PDB entry 5KFD | X-ray diffraction, 1.65 A resolution | chains A and T of the 3 polymer chains in the assembly

# Chain A
Name: DNA polymerase eta
Source organism: Homo sapiens
Notes: EC 2.7.7.7
UniProt: Q9Y253 (POLH_HUMAN); numbering as in UniProt (aligned over 1-432)
Amino-acid sequence (435 residues; each row starts with the number of its first residue; numbers below 1 keep their minus sign (Gly-2 is residue -2)):
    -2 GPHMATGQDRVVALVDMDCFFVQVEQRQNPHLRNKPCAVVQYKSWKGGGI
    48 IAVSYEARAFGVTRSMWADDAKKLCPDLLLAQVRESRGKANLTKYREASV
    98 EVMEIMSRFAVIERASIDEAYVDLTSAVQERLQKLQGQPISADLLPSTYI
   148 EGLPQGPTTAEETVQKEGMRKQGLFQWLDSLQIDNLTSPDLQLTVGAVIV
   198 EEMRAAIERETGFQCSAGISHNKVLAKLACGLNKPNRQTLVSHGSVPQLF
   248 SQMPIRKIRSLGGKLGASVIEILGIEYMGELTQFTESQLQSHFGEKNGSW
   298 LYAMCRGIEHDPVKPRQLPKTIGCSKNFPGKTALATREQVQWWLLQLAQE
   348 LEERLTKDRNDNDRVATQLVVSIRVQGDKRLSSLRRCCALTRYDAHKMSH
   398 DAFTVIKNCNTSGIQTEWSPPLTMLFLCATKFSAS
Not modelled in the structure: 155-159
Construct notes: expression tag (-2 to 0)
Curated features (UniProtKB/Swiss-Prot):
  - binding site (Mg(2+)): Asp13, Met14, Asp115, Glu116
  - binding site (Mn(2+)): Asp13, Met14, Asp115, Glu116
  - binding site (a 2'-deoxyribonucleoside 5'-triphosphate): Arg61
  - natural variant: Val37 (deletion: In XPV), Leu75 (deletion: In XPV), Arg93 (R93P: In XPV), Arg111 (R111H: In XPV), Thr122 (T122P: In XPV), Gly153 (G153D: In a breast cancer sample), Thr191 (T191P: In XPV), Gly263 (G263V: In XPV), Val266 (V266D: In XPV), Gly295 (G295R: In XPV), Arg361 (R361S: In XPV)
  - mutagenesis: Tyr52 (Y52A/F: Reduces DNA polymerase activity; Y52E: Reduces DNA polymerase activity. Increases fidelity of replication and reduces translesion bypass), Arg61 (R61A: Reduces enzymatic activity by two-thirds), Ser62 (S62G: Increased DNA polymerase activity and translesion bypass compared to wild-type), Ala68 (A68S/V: Severe reduction in thymine dimer translesion bypass), Asn324 to Pro326 (Reduces binding to chromatin and to monoubiquitinated PCNA. Abolishes binding to monoubiquitinated PCNA; when associated with 705-E--H-713 Del)
Ion coordination: Mn2+ site 1: Asp13, Asp115, Glu116 (together with 2'-deoxyadenosine 5'-triphosphate) (shared with 1 residue of chain P); Ca2+: Asp13, Met14, Asp115 (together with 2'-deoxyadenosine 5'-triphosphate); Mn2+ site 2: Asp13, Met14, Asp115 (together with 2'-deoxyadenosine 5'-triphosphate)
Ligand contacts:
  - : Asp13, Met14, Asp15, Cys16, Asp115, Lys231
  - 2'-deoxyadenosine 5'-triphosphate (DTP): Asp13, Met14, Asp15, Cys16, Phe17, Phe18, Ile48, Ala49, Tyr52, Arg55, Arg61, Ile114, Asp115, Glu116, Lys231

# Chain T
Molecule: 12-nt DNA strand
Sequence (12 nucleotides; row label = number of the first residue in the row):
     1 CATTATGACGCT
Ligand contacts: 2'-deoxyadenosine 5'-triphosphate (DTP): DT3, DT4, DA5

# Chain A / chain T interface
Pairs across the interface (43):
  Gln38(A) with DT4(T), hydrogen bond to the base; DA5(T), sugar contact
  Tyr39(A) with DT4(T), phosphate contact; DA5(T), hydrogen bond to the phosphate
  Trp42(A) with DA2(T), stacking on the base
  Gly46(A) with DT3(T), base contact
  Ile47(A) with DT3(T), base contact
  Arg61(A) with DT3(T), base contact
  Ser62(A) with DT3(T), base contact
  Trp64(A) with DA2(T), phosphate contact; DT3(T), sugar contact
  Lys86(A) with DT6(T), salt bridge to the phosphate
  Leu89(A) with DA5(T), phosphate contact; DT6(T), phosphate contact
  Arg93(A) with DT6(T), salt bridge to the phosphate; DG7(T), salt bridge to the phosphate
  Lys293(A) with DG10(T), sugar contact
  Lys311(A) with DC9(T), phosphate contact
  Arg313(A) with DA8(T), salt bridge to the phosphate
  Pro316(A) with DA8(T), phosphate contact
  Lys317(A) with DA8(T), hydrogen bond to the phosphate; DC9(T), salt bridge to the phosphate
  Thr318(A) with DG7(T), sugar contact; DA8(T), hydrogen bond to the phosphate
  Ile319(A) with DG7(T), phosphate contact
  Gly320(A) with DT6(T), sugar contact; DG7(T), hydrogen bond to the phosphate
  Cys321(A) with DT6(T), phosphate contact
  Ser322(A) with DA5(T), sugar contact; DT6(T), hydrogen bond to the phosphate
  Lys323(A) with DA5(T), salt bridge to the phosphate
  Asn324(A) with DT4(T), hydrogen bond to the phosphate; DA5(T), hydrogen bond to the phosphate
  Pro326(A) with DC1(T), phosphate contact; DA2(T), sugar contact; DT4(T), phosphate contact
  Gly327(A) with DC1(T), hydrogen bond to the phosphate; DA2(T), phosphate contact
  Thr329(A) with DA2(T), base contact
  Arg351(A) with DT6(T), salt bridge to the phosphate; DG7(T), salt bridge to the phosphate
  Lys376(A) with DA2(T), salt bridge to the phosphate
  Leu378(A) with DT6(T), base contact
Also at the interface, not in a pair above, chain A (34 interface residues in all): Ile48, Ala87, Glu110, Arg111, Glu347
Also at the interface, not in a pair above, chain T (11 interface residues in all): DC11

# In short
The interface between chain A and chain T involves 34 residues on one side and 11 on the other, with 9
hydrogen bonds, 9 salt bridges and 1 aromatic stacking contact. Polar pairs include Gln38(A)-DT4(T),
Tyr39(A)-DA5(T) and Lys317(A)-DA8(T).
Here chain A is DNA polymerase eta (Homo sapiens) and chain T is a 12-nt DNA strand. Entry 5KFD (Human DNA
polymerase eta-DNA ternary complex: reaction with 1 mM Mn2+ for 300s) was determined by X-ray diffraction,
deposited together with 5KFA, 5KFB, 5KFC, 5KFE, 5KFF, 5KFG and 28 further entries.
